7M3Z - chain A; structure by X-ray diffraction, 1.40 A resolution.

== Chain A ==
Protein: Hepatitis A virus cellular receptor 2
Organism: Homo sapiens
Reference sequence: Q8TDQ0 (HAVR2_HUMAN); residues 1-109 here correspond to UniProt positions 22-130 (UniProt number = residue number + 21)
Amino-acid sequence (109 residues; row label = number of the first residue in the row):
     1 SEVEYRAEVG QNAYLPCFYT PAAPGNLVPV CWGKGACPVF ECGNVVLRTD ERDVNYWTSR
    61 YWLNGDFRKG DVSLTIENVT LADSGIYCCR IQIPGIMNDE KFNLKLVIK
Disulfides: C17-C89, C31-C42, C37-C88
Bound ions: Ca2+: I93, G95, N98, D99
Ligand contacts: YQD (N-{4-[(4S,10aP)-8-chloro-2-methyl-5-oxo-5,6-dihydro[1,2,4]triazolo[1,5-c]quinazolin-9-yl]-3-methylphenyl}methanesulfonamide): L47, D53, V54, W57, T58, S59, R60, Y61, W62, L63, N64, F67, R68
Swiss-Prot annotation at these positions:
  - binding site (a 1,2-diacyl-sn-glycero-3-phospho-L-serine): R90, M97
  - binding site (Ca(2+)): G95, N98

== Overview ==
Bound to chain A: compound YQD. I93, G95, N98 and D99 form the Ca2+ site. UniProt lists residues binding
1,2-diacyl-sn-glycero-3-phospho-L-serine R90 and M97 and Ca2+-binding residues G95 and N98.
Chain A is Hepatitis A virus cellular receptor 2 (Homo sapiens); the structure, Structure of TIM-3 in complex
with
N-(4-(8-chloro-2-mehtyl-5-oxo-5,6-dihydro-[1,2,4]triazolo[1,5-c]quinazolin-9-yl)-3-methylphenyl)methanesulfonamdide
(compound 35), was determined by X-ray diffraction, deposited together with 7M3Y and 7M41.
